PDB entry 9F5Z | electron microscopy, 2.39 A resolution | chains 1A and 1C of the 20 polymer chains in the assembly

== Chain 1A ==
Molecule: Cytochrome b
Organism: Chlamydomonas reinhardtii
UniProtKB: P23662 (CYB_CHLRE); residue numbers follow UniProt; this construct covers 1-381
Chain sequence (381 residues; row label = number of the first residue in the row):
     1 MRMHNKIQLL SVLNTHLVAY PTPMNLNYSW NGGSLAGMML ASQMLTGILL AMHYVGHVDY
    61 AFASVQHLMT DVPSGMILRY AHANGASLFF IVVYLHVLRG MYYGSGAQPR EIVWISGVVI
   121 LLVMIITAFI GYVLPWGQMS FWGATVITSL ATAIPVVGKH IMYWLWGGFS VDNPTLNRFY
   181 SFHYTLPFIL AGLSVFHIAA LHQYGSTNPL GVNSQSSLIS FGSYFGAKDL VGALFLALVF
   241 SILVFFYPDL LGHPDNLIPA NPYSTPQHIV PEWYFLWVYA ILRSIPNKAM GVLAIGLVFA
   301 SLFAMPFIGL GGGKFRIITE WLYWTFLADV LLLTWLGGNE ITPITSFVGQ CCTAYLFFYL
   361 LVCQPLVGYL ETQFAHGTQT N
Disordered / not traced: 1, 378-381
Metal / ion sites: heme c Fe site 1: His-82, His-183; heme c Fe site 2 near His-96 (its only coordinating residue here)
Residues lining bound ligands:
  - 1,2-diacyl-glycerol-3-sn-phosphate (3PH), molecule 1: Tyr-94, Val-97, Leu-251, Trp-273, Trp-277, Val-330, Leu-331, Thr-334, Trp-335
  - 1,2-diacyl-glycerol-3-sn-phosphate (3PH), molecule 2: Glu-111, Ile-112, Ile-115, Ser-116, Leu-193, Phe-196, Phe-307
  - heme c (HEC), molecule 1: Trp-30, Gly-32, Gly-33, Ser-34, Ala-36, Gly-37, Leu-40, Phe-89, Val-93, His-96, Val-97, Arg-99, Ser-105, Gly-106, Val-113, Trp-114, Gly-117, Val-118, Ile-120, Leu-121, Met-124, Ser-194, His-197, Ile-198, Leu-201, Ser-206, Thr-207
  - heme c (HEC), molecule 2: Leu-40, Gln-43, Met-44, Gly-47, Ile-48, Leu-50, Ala-51, Tyr-54, Val-65, Arg-79, His-82, Ala-83, Ala-86, Phe-89, Phe-90, Met-124, Thr-127, Ala-128, Gly-131, Tyr-132, Leu-134, Pro-135, Tyr-180, His-183, Tyr-184, Pro-187, Phe-188, Leu-190, Tyr-274
  - phosphatidylethanolamine (PTY): Met-38, Ser-42, Thr-46, Ile-77, Ala-233, Leu-234, Ala-237, Phe-240, Phe-245
  - UQ5 (2,3-dimethoxy-5-methyl-6-(3,11,15,19-tetramethyl-eicosa-2,6,10,14,18-pentaenyl)-[1,4]benzoquinone), molecule 1: Leu-17, Tyr-20, Thr-22, Leu-26, Trp-30, Asn-31, Ser-34, Gly-37, Met-38, Ala-41, Ile-198, Leu-201, His-202, Ser-206, Phe-221, Phe-225, Asp-229
  - UQ5, molecule 2: Ile-125, Ile-126, Phe-129, Ile-130, Tyr-132, Met-139, Gly-143, Ala-144, Ile-147, Thr-148, Leu-165, Phe-179, Phe-182, Leu-186, Ile-269, Val-270, Pro-271, Phe-275, Val-278, Tyr-279
UniProt features mapped onto this chain:
  - binding site (heme b): His-82, His-96, His-183, His-197
  - binding site (a ubiquinone): His-202
  - natural variant: Ile-317 (I317T: In strain: CC-1373)

== Chain 1C ==
Molecule: Cytochrome b-c1 complex subunit Rieske, mitochondrial
Organism: Chlamydomonas reinhardtii
Notes: EC 7.1.1.8
UniProtKB: Q8HEB4 (Q8HEB4_CHLRE); numbering as in UniProt (aligned over 1-262)
Chain sequence (262 residues; row label = number of the first residue in the row):
     1 MALRRAVASF LPKLAGAAET LPAASHAASS FSQLICTPLD VVERQQQPSG FRSFASDAVE
    61 VFKPETGLTP TNRLSMAPTP YIKYDEHNHK RFPPGTEGRP FAYFVQTGGR FLYASAARLA
   121 VLKIVMSLSA AADTMALSSL EVDLSGVEEG TTITVKWRGK PVFIRHRTDA EIAQSAEVAL
   181 SELRDPQKDV DRAINPKYLV VVGICTHLGC VPISGAGNYQ GWFCPCHGSH YDISGRIREG
   241 PAPYNLEVPE YRFTEGQKVV IG
Disordered / not traced: 1-55
Cystine bridges: Cys-210/Cys-226
Residues lining bound ligands:
  - 1,2-diacyl-glycerol-3-sn-phosphate (3PH): Phe-101, Phe-104, Val-105, Thr-107, Gly-108, Phe-111, Leu-112
  - phosphatidylcholine (PC7; (7S)-4-hydroxy-N,N,N-trimethyl-9-oxo-7-[(palmitoyloxy)methyl]-3,5,8-trioxa-4-phosphahexacosan-1-aminium 4-oxide): Tyr-103, Arg-110, Tyr-113, Ala-114, Ala-117
  - phosphatidylethanolamine (PTY): Ala-116, Leu-119, Ala-120, Lys-123, Ile-124

== Interface between chain 1A and chain 1C ==
Pairs across the interface (32):
  Trp-142(1A) with Gly-209(1C); Val-211(1C), hydrophobic
  Ser-149(1A) with Leu-208(1C), hydrogen bond (side chain-backbone)
  Trp-164(1A) with Val-125(1C), hydrogen bond (side chain-backbone); Leu-128(1C); Ser-129(1C)
  Gly-167(1A) with Leu-128(1C); Ala-130(1C); Thr-134(1C)
  Phe-169(1A) with Met-135(1C), hydrophobic; Arg-158(1C); Lys-160(1C)
  Ser-170(1A) with Arg-158(1C); Gly-159(1C)
  Arg-178(1A) with Leu-128(1C), hydrogen bond (side chain-backbone)
  Pro-262(1A) with Val-211(1C)
  Tyr-263(1A) with Lys-156(1C); Pro-161(1C), hydrophobic; Val-211(1C)
  Thr-265(1A) with Cys-210(1C); Val-211(1C); Pro-225(1C); Cys-226(1C), hydrogen bond
  Pro-266(1A) with Cys-226(1C)
  Gln-267(1A) with Pro-225(1C); Cys-226(1C)
  Ile-269(1A) with Cys-210(1C), hydrophobic; Cys-226(1C), hydrophobic
  Tyr-279(1A) with His-227(1C)
  Lys-288(1A) with His-207(1C), hydrogen bond; Leu-208(1C)
  Ile-341(1A) with His-227(1C)
Also at the interface, not in a pair above, chain 1A (20 interface residues in all): Thr-145, Val-146, Tyr-163, Gly-168
Also at the interface, not in a pair above, chain 1C (20 interface residues in all): Ser-138

== In short ==
Chain 1A and chain 1C each contribute 20 residues to their interface, with 5 hydrogen bonds. Polar pairs
include Ser-149(1A)/Leu-208(1C), Trp-164(1A)/Val-125(1C) and Arg-178(1A)/Leu-128(1C). Ligands of chain 1A:
compound UQ5, heme c, 1,2-diacyl-glycerol-3-sn-phosphate and phosphatidylethanolamine. Ligands of chain 1C:
1,2-diacyl-glycerol-3-sn-phosphate, phosphatidylethanolamine and phosphatidylcholine.
Here chain 1A is Cytochrome b and chain 1C is Cytochrome b-c1 complex subunit Rieske, mitochondrial, both from
Chlamydomonas reinhardtii. Entry 9F5Z (Structure of the Chlamydomonas reinhardtii respiratory complex III from
respiratory supercomplex) was determined by electron microscopy (same publication as 9F5X, 9F5Y, 9F60, 9F61
and 9F62).
